PDB entry 7D4J | X-ray diffraction, 2.09 A resolution | chain A

# Chain A
Protein: Cyclic AMP-AMP-GMP synthase
Organism: Enterobacter cloacae
Notes: EC 2.7.7.-
Reference sequence: P0DSP4 (CDND2_ENTCL); numbering as in UniProt (aligned over 1-381)
Sequence (389 residues; row label = number of the first residue in the row):
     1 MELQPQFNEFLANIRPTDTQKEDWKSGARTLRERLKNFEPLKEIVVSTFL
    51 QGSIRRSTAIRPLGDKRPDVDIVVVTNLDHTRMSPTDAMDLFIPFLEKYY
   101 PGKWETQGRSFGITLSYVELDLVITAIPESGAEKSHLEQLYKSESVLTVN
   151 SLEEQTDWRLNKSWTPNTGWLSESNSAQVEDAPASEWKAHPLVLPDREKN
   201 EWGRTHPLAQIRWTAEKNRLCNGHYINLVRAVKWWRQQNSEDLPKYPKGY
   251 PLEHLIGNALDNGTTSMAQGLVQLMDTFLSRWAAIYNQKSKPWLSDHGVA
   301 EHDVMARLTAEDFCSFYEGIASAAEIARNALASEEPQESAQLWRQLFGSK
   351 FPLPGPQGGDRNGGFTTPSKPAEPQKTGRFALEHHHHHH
Disordered / not traced: 167-169, 171-177, 356-389
Differences from the reference sequence: expression tag (382-389)
Swiss-Prot annotation at these positions:
  - active site: Asp-69, Asp-71, Asp-121
  - binding site (ATP): Gln-51, Ser-53, Arg-56, Asp-69, Asp-71, Arg-109, Asp-196, Arg-197, Arg-204, Thr-205, Gln-210, Lys-233, Tyr-250, Val-304, Arg-307
  - binding site (Mg(2+)): Asp-69, Asp-71, Asp-121, Asp-196, Asn-258, Leu-260
  - site: Gln-51 (Important for GTP discrimination)
  - mutagenesis: Arg-29 to Arg-34 (No longer interacts with Cap2), Thr-30 (T30K: No longer interacts with Cap2), Gln-51 (Q51A/S/T: Significantly decreased incorporation of GTP but not ATP, makes 3'3'3'-cAAA), Asp-69 to Asp-71 (No longer protects against phage T2; Nearly complete loss of enzymatic activity), Asp-69 (D69A: Retains a very small amount of enzymatic activity, may bind GTP better than wild-type; D69K: Nearly complete loss of enzymatic activity), Asp-71 (D71N: No longer makes cyclic nucleotides), Trp-170 to Leu-171 (Decreased interaction with Cap2), Asp-196 (D196A: Slight decrease in synthesis of 3'3'3'-cAAG), Thr-205 (T205A: Decreased incorporation of GTP but not ATP), Gln-210 (Q210A: Nearly wild-type cyclic nucleotide synthesis), Tyr-250 (Y250A: No cyclic nucleotide synthesis), Gly-363 to Ala-381 (No longer conjugates with Cap2), 7 further mutagenesis entries in UniProt
Metal / ion sites: Mg2+ site 1: Asp-71 (together with 2',3'-dideoxyadenosine triphosphate); Mg2+ site 2: Asn-258, Leu-260
Residues lining bound ligands: 2',3'-dideoxyadenosine triphosphate (DDS): Gln-51, Gly-52, Ser-53, Arg-56, Asp-69, Asp-71, Gln-210, Lys-233, Gly-249, Tyr-250, Pro-251, Glu-253, Asp-296, Val-304
From the paper describing this entry:
  - Mg2+ coordination: Asp-71, Asn-258, Leu-260
  - binding site for 2',3'-dideoxyadenosine triphosphate: Gln-210, Tyr-250, Val-304
  - specificity-determining residues: Asp-296 (proposed by the authors, not directly observed)
  - mutagenesis - D69A, D69K/D71K: decreased catalytic activity
  - mutagenesis - D69K: abolished catalytic activity

# Overview
Bound to chain A: 2',3'-dideoxyadenosine triphosphate. Asn-258 and Leu-260 form the Mg2+ site 2. UniProt lists
3 active-site residues, 15 ATP-binding residues, 6 Mg2+-binding residues and 23 mutagenesis sites. From the
paper: a binding site for 2',3'-dideoxyadenosine triphosphate at Gln-210, Tyr-250 and Val-304; D69A and
D69K/D71K reduce catalytic activity.
Chain A is Cyclic AMP-AMP-GMP synthase (Enterobacter cloacae); the structure, ddATP complex of cyclic
trinucleotide synthase CdnD, was determined by X-ray diffraction together with 7D48, 7D4O, 7D4S and 7D4U from
the same study.
